Entry 8TL2 (electron microscopy, 3.20 A resolution); this record covers chains G and H of the 10 polymer chains in the assembly.

== Chain G ==
Protein: DJ85-c.01 FAB HEAVY CHAIN
From: Homo sapiens
Notes: antibody fragment or engineered binder
Sequence (237 residues; row label = number of the first residue in the row; a row labelled like 82A-82C holds insertion residues (82A, then the next letters in order)):
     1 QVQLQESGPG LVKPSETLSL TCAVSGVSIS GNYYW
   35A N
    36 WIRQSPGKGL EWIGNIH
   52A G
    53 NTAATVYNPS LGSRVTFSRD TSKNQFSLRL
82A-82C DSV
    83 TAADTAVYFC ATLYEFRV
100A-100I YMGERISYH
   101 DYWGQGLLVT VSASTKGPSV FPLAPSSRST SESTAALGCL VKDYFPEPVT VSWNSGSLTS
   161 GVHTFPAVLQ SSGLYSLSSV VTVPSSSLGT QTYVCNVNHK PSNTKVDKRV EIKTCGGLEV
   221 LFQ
Unresolved in the structure: 114-223
Disulfide bonds: Cys22-Cys92

== Chain H ==
Protein: DJ85-c.01 FAB LIGHT CHAIN
From: Homo sapiens
Notes: antibody fragment or engineered binder
Sequence (214 residues; each row starts with the number of its first residue):
     1 DIQMTQSPSS LSASVGDRVT ISCRASQDIS SDLNWYQQKP GKPPQLLIYF ASNLQSGVPS
    61 RFSGSGAGTE FTLTINSLQA EDFASYFCLQ YQSYPWTFGQ GTMVDLKRTV AAPSVFIFPP
   121 SEDQVKSGTV SVVCLLNNFY PREASVKWKV DGALKTGNSQ ESVTEQDSKD NTYSLSSTLT
   181 LSSTEYQSHK VYACEVTHQG LSSPVTKSFN RGEC
Unresolved in the structure: 111-214
Disulfide bonds: Cys23-Cys88

== Chain G / chain H interface ==
Residue-residue contacts (23; chain G residue first):
  Asn35A(G) - Trp96(H)
  Gln39(G) - Gln38(H)
  Leu45(G) - Phe87(H)  hydrophobic
  Leu45(G) - Phe98(H)  hydrophobic
  Trp47(G) - Tyr94(H)  hydrophobic
  Trp47(G) - Pro95(H)  hydrophobic
  Trp47(G) - Trp96(H)
  Asn50(G) - Tyr94(H)  hydrogen bond
  Val58(G) - Tyr94(H)  hydrophobic
  Pro61(G) - Pro95(H)
  Leu95(G) - Tyr36(H)
  Leu95(G) - Trp96(H)  hydrophobic
  Arg100E(G) - Tyr49(H)
  Tyr100H(G) - Asn34(H)
  Tyr100H(G) - Leu46(H)  hydrophobic
  Tyr100H(G) - Tyr49(H)  hydrophobic
  Tyr100H(G) - Gln55(H)
  Asp101(G) - Tyr36(H)
  Asp101(G) - Leu46(H)
  Trp103(G) - Tyr36(H)
  Trp103(G) - Pro43(H)
  Trp103(G) - Pro44(H)
  Trp103(G) - Phe98(H)  hydrophobic
Interface residues without a listed pair, chain G (18 interface residues in all): Tyr34, Ile37, Glu46, Asn60, Glu97, Gly104
Interface residues without a listed pair, chain H (16 interface residues in all): Asp1, Phe50, Asn53

== In short ==
Chain G and chain H form an interface of 18 and 16 residues respectively, with 1 hydrogen bond. The
hydrogen-bonded pair is Asn50(G)-Tyr94(H).
Here chain G is DJ85-c.01 FAB HEAVY CHAIN and chain H is DJ85-c.01 FAB LIGHT CHAIN, both from Homo sapiens.
Entry 8TL2 (CRYO-EM STRUCTURE OF HIV-1 BG505DS-SOSIP.664 ENV TRIMER BOUND TO DJ85-c.01 FAB) was determined by
electron microscopy (same publication as 8TDX, 8TE7, 8TJR, 8TJS, 8TKC, 8TL4 and 5 further entries).
